PDB entry 8IMK | electron microscopy, 2.48 A resolution | chains 1 and W of the 54 polymer chains in the assembly

# Chain 1
Protein: ApcH
Organism: Anthocerotibacter panamensis
Amino-acid sequence (431 residues; numbered 1 to 431; the number before each row is that of its first residue):
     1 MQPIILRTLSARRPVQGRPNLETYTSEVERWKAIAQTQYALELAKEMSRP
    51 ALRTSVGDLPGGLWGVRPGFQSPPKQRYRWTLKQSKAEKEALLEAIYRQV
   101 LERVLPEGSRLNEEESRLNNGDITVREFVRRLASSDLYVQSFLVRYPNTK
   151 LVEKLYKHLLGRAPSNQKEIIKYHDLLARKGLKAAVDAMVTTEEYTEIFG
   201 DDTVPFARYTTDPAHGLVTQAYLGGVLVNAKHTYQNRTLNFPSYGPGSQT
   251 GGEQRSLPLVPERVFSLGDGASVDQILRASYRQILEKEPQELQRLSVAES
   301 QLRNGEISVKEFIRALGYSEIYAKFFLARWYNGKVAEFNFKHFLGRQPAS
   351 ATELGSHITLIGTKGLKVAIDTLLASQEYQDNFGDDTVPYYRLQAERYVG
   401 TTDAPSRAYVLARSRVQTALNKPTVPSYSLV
Ligand contacts:
  - phycocyanobilin (CYC), molecule 1: P68, G69, F70, R103, H232, T233, Y234
  - phycocyanobilin (CYC), molecule 2: K86, E113, S116, R117, N119, N120, D122
  - phycocyanobilin (CYC), molecule 3: P147, N148, T149, Q167, I170, I171, H174, D175
  - phycocyanobilin (CYC), molecule 4: Y209, T210, T211, P213, L217, V218, T219, Y222
  - phycocyanobilin (CYC), molecule 5: R282, K287, E291, L420
  - phycocyanobilin (CYC), molecule 6: V297, S300, R303, N304, E306
  - phycocyanobilin (CYC), molecule 7: Y331, N332, G355, I358, T359, Y428
  - phycocyanobilin (CYC), molecule 8: L393, Q394, A395, E396, V399, P405, S406, Y409

# Chain W
Protein: ApcB1
Organism: Anthocerotibacter panamensis
Amino-acid sequence (158 residues; numbered 1 to 158; the number before each row is that of its first residue):
     1 MLDAVTKIINRTDAEGRYFASKDFDEVTRFFATGEARLRAASTISANAAS
    51 ILRESAAALFTEQPDLLRPGGNAYTSRRYAACVRDMEYFLRYATYALVAG
   101 DTSVIDERVLNGLKETYMSLGVPIPSTVAGVTAMKGVVASMIGSEANVYF
   151 DHIAKGLS
Ligand contacts:
  - phycocyanobilin (CYC), molecule 1: L59, L66, N72, A73, R77, R78, A81, C82, R84, D85, M86, Y88, F89, Y92, R108, V109, L113, T116, Y117, L120, V122, P123, S126, T127
  - phycocyanobilin (CYC), molecule 2: L67, Y74, T75, S76, Y79

# Interface between chain 1 and chain W
Contacting residue pairs (26; chain 1 residue first):
  A395(1) with R84(W); Y88(W)
  E396(1) with R84(W), salt bridge; Y88(W)
  V399(1) with Y88(W); R91(W); Y92(W)
  D403(1) with E107(W); R108(W), salt bridge
  A404(1) with E107(W); N111(W)
  P405(1) with R108(W)
  S406(1) with V109(W), hydrogen bond (side chain-backbone); N111(W); G112(W); L113(W); T116(W), hydrogen bond (backbone-side chain)
  R407(1) with N111(W), hydrogen bond (backbone-backbone); G112(W); E115(W), salt bridge
  Y409(1) with T116(W); L120(W)
  V410(1) with G112(W); E115(W); T116(W)
  R413(1) with S119(W)
Also at the interface, not in a pair above, chain 1 (13 interface residues in all): L259, T402
Also at the interface, not in a pair above, chain W (15 interface residues in all): R77

# Summary
13 residues of chain 1 face 15 of chain W across their interface; the contacts include 3 hydrogen bonds and 3
salt bridges. Polar contacts include E396(1)-R84(W), D403(1)-R108(W) and R407(1)-E115(W). One phycocyanobilin
molecule is bound between chain 1 and chain W.
Chain 1 is ApcH and chain W is ApcB1, both from Anthocerotibacter panamensis; the structure, D3-D4, D1-D2,
D'3-D'4, D'1-D'2 cylinder in cyanobacterial phycobilisome from Anthocerotibacter panamensis (Cluster C), was
determined by electron microscopy, deposited together with 8IMI, 8IMJ, 8IML, 8IMM, 8IMN and 8IMO.
